PDB entry 1Q7Y | X-ray diffraction, 3.20 A resolution | chains A and R of the 31 polymer chains in the assembly

[Chain A]
Molecule: 23S ribosomal RNA
From: Haloarcula marismortui
Sequence (2922 nucleotides; each row starts with the number of its first residue):
     2 UUGGCUACUAUGCCAGCUGGUGGAUUGCUCGGCUCAGGCGCUGAUGAAGG
    52 ACGUGCCAAGCUGCGAUAAGCCAUGGGGAGCCGCACGGAGGCGAAGAACC
   102 AUGGAUUUCCGAAUGAGAAUCUCUCUAACAAUUGCUUCGCGCAAUGAGGA
   152 ACCCCGAGAACUGAAACAUCUCAGUAUCGGGAGGAACAGAAAACGCAAUG
   202 UGAUGUCGUUAGUAACCGCGAGUGAACGCGAUACAGCCCAAACCGAAGCC
   252 CUCACGGGCAAUGUGGUGUCAGGGCUACCUCUCAUCAGCCGACCGUCUCG
   302 ACGAAGUCUCUUGGAACAGAGCGUGAUACAGGGUGACAACCCCGUACUCG
   352 AGACCAGUACGACGUGCGGUAGUGCCAGAGUAGCGGGGGUUGGAUAUCCC
   402 UCGCGAAUAACGCAGGCAUCGACUGCGAAGGCUAAACACAACCUGAGACC
   452 GAUAGUGAACAAGUAGUGUGAACGAACGCUGCAAAGUACCCUCAGAAGGG
   502 AGGCGAAAUAGAGCAUGAAAUCAGUUGGCGAUCGAGCGACAGGGCAUACA
   552 AGGUCCCUCGACGAAUGACCGACGCGCGAGCGUCCAGUAAGACUCACGGG
   602 AAGCCGAUGUUCUGUCGUACGUUUUGAAAAACGAGCCAGGGAGUGUGUCU
   652 GCAUGGCAAGUCUAACCGGAGUAUCCGGGGAGGCACAGGGAAACCGACAU
   702 GGCCGCAGGGCUUUGCCCGAGGGCCGCCGUCUUCAAGGGCGGGGAGCCAU
   752 GUGGACACGACCCGAAUCCGGACGAUCUACGCAUGGACAAGAUGAAGCGU
   802 GCCGAAAGGCACGUGGAAGUCUGUUAGAGUUGGUGUCCUACAAUACCCUC
   852 UCGUGAUCUAUGUGUAGGGGUGAAAGGCCCAUCGAGUCCGGCAACAGCUG
   902 GUUCCAAUCGAAACAUGUCGAAGCAUGACCUCCGCCGAGGUAGUCUGUGA
   952 GGUAGAGCGACCGAUUGGUGUGUCCGCCUCCGAGAGGAGUCGGCACACCU
  1002 GUCAAACUCCAAACUUACAGACGCCGUUUGACGCGGGGAUUCCGGUGCGC
  1052 GGGGUAAGCCUGUGUACCAGGAGGGGAACAACCCAGAGAUAGGUUAAGGU
  1102 CCCCAAGUGUGGAUUAAGUGUAAUCCUCUGAAGGUGGUCUCGAGCCCUAG
  1152 ACAGCCGGGAGGUGAGCUUAGAAGCAGCUACCCUCUAAGAAAAGCGUAAC
  1202 AGCUUACCGGCCGAGGUUUGAGGCGCCCAAAAUGAUCGGGACUCAAAUCC
  1252 ACCACCGAGACCUGUCCGUACCACUCAUACUGGUAAUCGAGUAGAUUGGC
  1302 GCUCUAAUUGGAUGGAAGUAGGGGUGAAAACUCCUAUGGACCGAUUAGUG
  1352 ACGAAAAUCCUGGCCAUAGUAGCAGCGAUAGUCGGGUGAGAACCCCGACG
  1402 GCCUAAUGGAUAAGGGUUCCUCAGCACUGCUGAUCAGCUGAGGGUUAGCC
  1452 GGUCCUAAGUCAUACCGCAACUCGACUAUGACGAAAUGGGAAACGGGUUA
  1502 AUAUUCCCGUGCCACUAUGCAGUGAAAGUUGACGCCCUGGGGUCGAUCAC
  1552 GCUGGGCAUUCGCCCAGUCGAACCGUCCAACUCCGUGGAAGCCGUAAUGG
  1602 CAGGAAGCGGACGAACGGCGGCAUAGGGAAACGUGAUUCAACCUGGGGCC
  1652 CAUGAAAAGACGAGCAUAGUGUCCGUACCGAGAACCGACACAGGUGUCCA
  1702 UGGCGGCGAAAGCCAAGGCCUGUCGGGAGCAACCAACGUUAGGGAAUUCG
  1752 GCAAGUUAGUCCCGUACCUUCGGAAGAAGGGAUGCCUGCUCCGGAACGGA
  1802 GCAGGUCGCAGUGACUCGGAAGCUCGGACUGUCUAGUAACAACAUAGGUG
  1852 ACCGCAAAUCCGCAAGGACUCGUACGGUCACUGAAUCCUGCCCAGUGCAG
  1902 GUAUCUGAACACCUCGUACAAGAGGACGAAGGACCUGUCAACGGCGGGGG
  1952 UAACUAUGACCCUCUUAAGGUAGCGUAGUACCUUGCCGCAUCAGUAGCGG
  2002 CUUGCAUGAAUGGAUUAACCAGAGCUUCACUGUCCCAACGUUGGGCCCGG
  2052 UGAACUGUACAUUCCAGUGCGGAGUCUGGAGACACCCAGGGGGAAGCGAA
  2102 GACCCUAUGGAGCUUUACUGCAGGCUGUCGCUGAGACGUGGUCGCCGAUG
  2152 UGCAGCAUAGGUAGGAGACACUACACAGGUACCCGCGCUAGCGGGCCACC
  2202 GAGUCAACAGUGAAAUACUACCCGUCGGUGACUGCGACUCUCACUCCGGG
  2252 AGGAGGACACCGAUAGCCGGGCAGUUUGACUGGGGCGGUACGCGCUCGAA
  2302 AAGAUAUCGAGCGCGCCCUAUGGCUAUCUCAGCCGGGACAGAGACCCGGC
  2352 GAAGAGUGCAAGAGCAAAAGAUAGCUUGACAGUGUUCUUCCCAACGAGGA
  2402 ACGCUGACGCGAAAGCGUGGUCUAGCGAACCAAUUAGCCUGCUUGAUGCG
  2452 GGCAAUUGAUGACAGAAAAGCUACCCUAGGGAUAACAGAGUCGUCACUCG
  2502 CAAGAGCACAUAUCGACCGAGUGGCUUGCUACCUCGAUGUCGGUUCCCUC
  2552 CAUCCUGCCCGUGCAGAAGCGGGCAAGGGUGAGGUUGUUCGCCUAUUAAA
  2602 GGAGGUCGUGAGCUGGGUUUAGACCGUCGUGAGACAGGUCGGCUGCUAUC
  2652 UACUGGGUGUGUAAUGGUGUCUGACAAGAACGACCGUAUAGUACGAGAGG
  2702 AACUACGGUUGGUGGCCACUGGUGUACCGGUUGUUCGAGAGAGCACGUGC
  2752 CGGGUAGCCACGCCACACGGGGUAAGAGCUGAACGCAUCUAAGCUCGAAA
  2802 CCCACUUGGAAAAGAGACACCGCCGAGGUCCCGCGUACAAGACGCGGUCG
  2852 AUAGACUCGGGGUGUGCGCGUCGAGGUAACGAGACGUUAAGCCCACGAGC
  2902 ACUAACAGACCAAAGCCAUCAU
Disordered / not traced: 2-9, 126-127, 715, 971-998, 1560, 1952-1963, 2137-2236, 2339-2343, 2665-2666, 2915-2923
Ion coordination: Mg2+ site 1 near G28 (its only coordinating residue here); Na+ site 1 near C40 (its only coordinating residue here); Na+ site 2 near A45 (its only coordinating residue here); Na+ site 3: G56, A59, G61; Na+ site 4: G66, U108; Mg2+ site 2 near U115 (its only coordinating residue here); Na+ site 5 near C141 (its only coordinating residue here); Mg2+ site 3: C162, U2276; Na+ site 6: A165, A166, A167; Mg2+ site 4: A166, G219; Mg2+ site 5 near C168 (its only coordinating residue here); Na+ site 7: U170, C218, G221; 2 more K+ sites not listed; 75 more Mg2+ sites not listed; 64 more Na+ sites not listed
Ligand contacts: puromycin (PUY): G2102, A2486, C2487, G2540, U2541, C2542, G2588, G2618, U2619, U2620, A2637
Reported in the primary citation:
  - binding site for CCdA-P-Puromycin: G2284, G2285
  - catalytic residues: A2486 (proposed by the authors, not directly observed)

[Chain R]
Protein: 50S ribosomal protein L21e
From: Haloarcula marismortui
UniProt: P12734 (RL21_HALMA); residues 1-95 here = UniProt positions 1-95
Chain sequence (95 residues; numbered 1 to 95; the number before each row is that of its first residue):
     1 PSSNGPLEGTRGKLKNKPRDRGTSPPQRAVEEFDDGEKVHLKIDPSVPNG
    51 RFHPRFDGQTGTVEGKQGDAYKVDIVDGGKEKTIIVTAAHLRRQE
Ion coordination: Na+: Asp20, Gly22, Ser24, Ser46

[Interface between chain A and chain R]
Residue-residue contacts - 113 pairs, chain A then chain R:
  G948(A) with Gln94(R), base contact; Glu95(R), hydrogen bond to the sugar
  U949(A) with His40(R), hydrogen bond to the base; Gln94(R), hydrogen bond to the base; Glu95(R), hydrogen bond to the sugar
  G950(A) with His40(R), sugar contact; Gly58(R), hydrogen bond to the base
  A951(A) with Lys42(R), phosphate contact; Asp57(R), hydrogen bond to the sugar; Gly58(R), sugar contact
  G952(A) with Lys42(R), phosphate contact
  G953(A) with Gly12(R), phosphate contact; Lys13(R), hydrogen bond to the phosphate; Lys17(R), base contact
  A1007(A) with Arg11(R), phosphate contact
  C1008(A) with Arg11(R), salt bridge to the phosphate
  U1009(A) with Lys15(R), salt bridge to the phosphate
  C1010(A) with Pro18(R), phosphate contact
  A1018(A) with Gly58(R), sugar contact; Gln59(R), hydrogen bond to the sugar; Thr60(R), hydrogen bond to the sugar
  C1019(A) with Lys38(R), hydrogen bond to the phosphate; Thr60(R), sugar contact; Gln94(R), hydrogen bond to the base
  A1020(A) with Lys38(R), salt bridge to the phosphate
  G2295(A) with Ser3(R), base contact; Asn4(R), hydrogen bond to the phosphate; Gly5(R), hydrogen bond to the phosphate
  C2296(A) with Ser2(R), base contact; Ser3(R), hydrogen bond to the phosphate; Asn4(R), hydrogen bond to the phosphate; Gly5(R), hydrogen bond to the phosphate; Pro6(R), phosphate contact; Leu7(R), hydrogen bond to the phosphate; Glu8(R), hydrogen bond to the phosphate
  U2297(A) with Ser2(R), hydrogen bond to the base; Leu7(R), phosphate contact; Glu8(R), phosphate contact; Gly9(R), hydrogen bond to the phosphate; Thr10(R), hydrogen bond to the phosphate; Arg11(R), phosphate contact
  C2298(A) with Ser2(R), hydrogen bond to the base; Arg11(R), salt bridge to the phosphate
  G2299(A) with Pro1(R), base contact; Ser2(R), base contact
  A2300(A) with Pro1(R), base contact
  A2303(A) with Lys13(R), phosphate contact; Asp57(R), sugar contact
  G2304(A) with Lys13(R), salt bridge to the phosphate; Arg55(R), phosphate contact
  A2305(A) with Glu8(R), phosphate contact; Arg55(R), salt bridge to the phosphate
  U2306(A) with Pro1(R), phosphate contact
  A2307(A) with Pro1(R), phosphate contact
  G2310(A) with Ser2(R), base contact
  A2353(A) with Arg21(R), hydrogen bond to the phosphate
  A2354(A) with Arg21(R), salt bridge to the phosphate
  G2363(A) with Leu7(R), base contact; Arg11(R), hydrogen bond to the phosphate
  A2364(A) with Arg11(R), salt bridge to the phosphate; Leu14(R), hydrogen bond to the sugar; Lys15(R), phosphate contact
  G2365(A) with Lys15(R), phosphate contact; Asn16(R), hydrogen bond to the phosphate; Pro45(R), sugar contact; Ser46(R), hydrogen bond to the sugar
  C2366(A) with Arg21(R), phosphate contact; Gly22(R), hydrogen bond to the phosphate; Thr23(R), phosphate contact; Ser46(R), hydrogen bond to the phosphate
  A2367(A) with Gly22(R), phosphate contact; Thr23(R), hydrogen bond to the phosphate
  A2370(A) with Ser46(R), hydrogen bond to the base; Pro48(R), base contact
  G2385(A) with Gln67(R), base contact
  U2386(A) with Gln67(R), hydrogen bond to the base
  U2387(A) with Thr83(R), hydrogen bond to the sugar
  C2388(A) with His53(R), sugar contact; Phe56(R), phosphate contact; Lys82(R), phosphate contact; Thr83(R), hydrogen bond to the phosphate
  U2389(A) with His53(R), sugar contact; Arg55(R), phosphate contact; Phe56(R), phosphate contact; Lys82(R), salt bridge to the phosphate
  U2390(A) with Asn4(R), sugar contact; Arg55(R), salt bridge to the phosphate
  C2392(A) with Arg55(R), hydrogen bond to the sugar; Asp77(R), hydrogen bond to the sugar; Lys82(R), hydrogen bond to the phosphate
  C2393(A) with Asp77(R), sugar contact; Gly78(R), sugar contact; Gly79(R), hydrogen bond to the phosphate; Lys80(R), salt bridge to the phosphate; Lys82(R), salt bridge to the phosphate
  A2394(A) with Gly79(R), phosphate contact; Lys80(R), hydrogen bond to the phosphate
  A2395(A) with Lys80(R), salt bridge to the phosphate
  A2402(A) with Arg51(R), hydrogen bond to the sugar; Ile85(R), sugar contact
  C2403(A) with Asn49(R), phosphate contact; Gly50(R), hydrogen bond to the phosphate; Gln67(R), hydrogen bond to the sugar; Ala70(R), sugar contact; Ile85(R), sugar contact
  G2404(A) with Gln67(R), phosphate contact; Gly68(R), phosphate contact; Asp69(R), hydrogen bond to the phosphate; Ala70(R), phosphate contact
  C2423(A) with Leu7(R), base contact
  U2424(A) with Gly5(R), sugar contact; Pro6(R), sugar contact; Leu7(R), hydrogen bond to the sugar
Also at the interface, not in a pair above, chain A (52 interface residues in all): C1011, A2311, U2422, A2425
Also at the interface, not in a pair above, chain R (53 interface residues in all): Val76, Glu81, Arg93

[Summary]
52 residues of chain A and 53 residues of chain R are in contact; the contacts include 44 hydrogen bonds and
13 salt bridges. Among the polar pairs are U949(A)-His40(R), U949(A)-Gln94(R) and G950(A)-Gly58(R). Chain A
binds puromycin. The paper reports the catalytic residue A2486(A); a binding site for CCdA-P-Puromycin at
G2284(A) and G2285(A).
Chain A is 23S ribosomal RNA and chain R is 50S ribosomal protein L21e, both from Haloarcula marismortui; the
structure, Crystal Structure of CCdAP-Puromycin bound at the Peptidyl transferase center of the 50S ribosomal
subunit, was determined by X-ray diffraction, deposited together with 1Q81, 1Q82, 1Q86 and 1M90.
